PDB entry 5TYC | X-ray diffraction, 2.10 A resolution | chains A and P of the 4 polymer chains in the assembly

Chain A:
Protein: DNA-directed DNA/RNA polymerase mu
Organism: Homo sapiens
Notes: EC 2.7.7.7
UniProtKB: Q9NP87 (DPOLM_HUMAN); residue numbers follow UniProt; this construct covers 132-397, 410-494
Amino-acid sequence (356 residues; each row starts with the number of its first residue; note: 12 numbers in that range are skipped by the numbering (no residue carries them; nothing is unmodelled there)):
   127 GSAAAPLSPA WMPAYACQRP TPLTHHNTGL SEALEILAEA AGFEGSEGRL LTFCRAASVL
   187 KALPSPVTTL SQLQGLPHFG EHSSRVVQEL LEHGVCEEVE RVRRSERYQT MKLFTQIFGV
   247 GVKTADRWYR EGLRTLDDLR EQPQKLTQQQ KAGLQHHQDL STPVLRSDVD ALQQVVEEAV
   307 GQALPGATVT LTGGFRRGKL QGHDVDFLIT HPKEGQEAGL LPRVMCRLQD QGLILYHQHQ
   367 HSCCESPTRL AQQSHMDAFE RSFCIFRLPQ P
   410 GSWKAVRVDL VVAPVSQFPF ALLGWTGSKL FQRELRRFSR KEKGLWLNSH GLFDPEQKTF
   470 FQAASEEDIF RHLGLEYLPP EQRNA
Not modelled in the structure: 127-136, 365-383
Glycans and other covalent adducts: 2,3-dihydroxy-1,4-dithiobutane (DTT) linked to Cys-180
Sequence notes: expression tag (127-131); conflict Gly-410 (Pro in Q9NP87)
Bound ions: Na+: Thr-241, Ile-243, Val-246 (shared with DT3(P) of chain P); Mg2+ site 1: Asp-330, Asp-332 (together with dTTP, pyrophosphate) (shared with DT5(P) of chain P); Mg2+ site 2: Asp-330, Asp-332, Asp-418 (shared with DA4(P), DT5(P) of chain P); Ca2+: Asp-330, Asp-332, Asp-418 (together with dTTP) (shared with DA4(P) of chain P)
Residues lining bound ligands:
  - : Asp-330, Asp-332, Asp-418
  - pyrophosphate / dTTP: Gly-319, Gly-320, Arg-323, Lys-325, Gly-328, His-329, Asp-330, Asp-332, Asp-418, Gly-433, Trp-434, Thr-435, Gly-436, Ser-437, Lys-438, Gln-441
UniProt features mapped onto this chain:
  - region: Arg-323 to Asp-332 (Involved in ssDNA binding)
  - binding site (Mg(2+)): Asp-330, Asp-332, Asp-418
  - site: Gly-433 (Responsible for the low discrimination between dNTP and rNTP)
Reported in the primary citation:
  - conformationally variable residues (side-chain flip): His-329

Chain P:
Molecule: 5-nt DNA strand
Sequence (5 nucleotides; row label = number of the first residue in the row):
     1 CGTAT
Bound ions: Na+: DT3 (shared with Thr-241(A), Ile-243(A), Val-246(A) of chain A); Mg2+ site 1: DA4, DT5 (shared with Asp-330(A), Asp-332(A), Asp-418(A) of chain A); Ca2+: DA4 (together with dTTP) (shared with Asp-330(A), Asp-332(A), Asp-418(A) of chain A); Mg2+ site 2: DT5 (together with dTTP, pyrophosphate) (shared with Asp-330(A), Asp-332(A) of chain A)

Interface between chain A and chain P:
Contacting residue pairs (31):
  Ile-243(A) with DT3(P), phosphate contact
  Phe-244(A) with DT3(P), phosphate contact
  Gly-245(A) with DG2(P), phosphate contact; DT3(P), hydrogen bond to the phosphate
  Val-246(A) with DG2(P), hydrogen bond to the phosphate; DT3(P), hydrogen bond to the phosphate
  Gly-247(A) with DG2(P), hydrogen bond to the phosphate; DT3(P), phosphate contact
  Lys-249(A) with DC1(P), phosphate contact; DG2(P), phosphate contact
  Thr-250(A) with DC1(P), hydrogen bond to the phosphate; DG2(P), hydrogen bond to the phosphate
  Gln-275(A) with DG2(P), sugar contact; DT3(P), sugar contact
  Arg-323(A) with DT5(P), hydrogen bond to the phosphate
  His-329(A) with DA4(P), salt bridge to the phosphate
  Asp-330(A) with DT5(P), phosphate contact
  Asp-332(A) with DA4(P), phosphate contact; DT5(P), phosphate contact
  Phe-389(A) with DT3(P), sugar contact; DA4(P), sugar contact
  Arg-416(A) with DT3(P), phosphate contact; DA4(P), salt bridge to the phosphate
  Asp-418(A) with DA4(P), sugar contact
  Gly-433(A) with DT5(P), sugar contact
  Trp-434(A) with DA4(P), phosphate contact; DT5(P), sugar contact
  Thr-435(A) with DT5(P), phosphate contact
  Gly-436(A) with DT5(P), hydrogen bond to the phosphate
  Ser-437(A) with DT5(P), sugar contact
  Lys-438(A) with DT5(P), base contact
Other interface residues (no listed pair), chain A (25 interface residues in all): Val-248, Gly-319, Arg-387, Gln-441

Summary:
25 residues of chain A and 5 residues of chain P are in contact, with 8 hydrogen bonds and 2 salt bridges.
Among the polar pairs are Gly-245(A)/DT3(P), Val-246(A)/DG2(P) and Val-246(A)/DT3(P). Ligands of chain A:
compounds CA/MG and pyrophosphate / dTTP. From UniProt: 3 Mg2+-binding residues on chain A. The paper reports
conformational variability at His-329(A).
Here chain A is DNA-directed DNA/RNA polymerase mu (Homo sapiens) and chain P is a 5-nt DNA strand. Entry 5TYC
(DNA Polymerase Mu Reactant Complex, 10mM Mg2+ (15 min)) was determined by X-ray diffraction (same publication
as 5TXX, 5TXZ, 5TYB, 5TYD, 5TYE, 5TYF and 7 further entries).
